PDB entry 7C17 | electron microscopy, 4.22 A resolution (low resolution: residue-level contacts below are approximate; hydrogen-bond / salt-bridge calls are withheld) | chains 2 and G of the 10 polymer chains in the assembly

# Chain 2
Molecule: 72-nt DNA strand
Sequence (72 nucleotides; numbered 2 to 73; the number before each row is that of its first residue):
     2 GCATCCGTGACAGCTCCCATTATAAACCTTCCAGCAAGGGGAAGGTCAAG
    52 AAATTAATAAACCAGGCGAGTA
Unresolved in the structure: 13-24, 60-73

# Chain G
Molecule: HTH-type transcriptional regulator CueR
Source organism: Escherichia coli (strain K12)
UniProtKB: P0A9G4 (CUER_ECOLI); residue numbers follow UniProt; this construct covers 1-135
Sequence (139 residues; row label = number of the first residue in the row; numbers below 1 keep their minus sign (Gly-3 is residue -3)):
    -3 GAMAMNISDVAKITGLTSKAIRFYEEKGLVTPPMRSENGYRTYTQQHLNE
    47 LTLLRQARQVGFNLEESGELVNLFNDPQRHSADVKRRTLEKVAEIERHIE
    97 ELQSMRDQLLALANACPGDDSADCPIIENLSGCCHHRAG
Unresolved in the structure: -3 to 0, 128-135
Differences from the reference sequence: expression tag (-3 to 0)
Ion coordination: silver ion: Cys112, Cys120 (shared with 1 residue of chain H)

# Interface between chain 2 and chain G
Residue-residue contacts (13):
  DC29(2) with Asn2(G); Ser4(G); Asp5(G); Gly35(G); Tyr36(G)
  DT30(2) with Asn2(G); Ile3(G); Arg18(G); Gly35(G); Tyr36(G); Arg37(G)
  DT31(2) with Arg18(G); Arg37(G)
Also at the interface, not in a pair above, chain 2 (4 interface residues in all): DC28
Also at the interface, not in a pair above, chain G (9 interface residues in all): Arg31

# Summary
The interface between chain 2 and chain G involves 4 residues on one side and 9 on the other. Cys112(G) and
Cys120(G) coordinate a silver ion ion.
Here chain 2 is a 72-nt DNA strand and chain G is HTH-type transcriptional regulator CueR (Escherichia coli
(strain K12)). Entry 7C17 (The cryo-EM structure of E. coli CueR transcription activation complex with fully
duplex promoter DNA) was determined by electron microscopy together with 6LDI from the same study.
